PDB entry 2E5L | X-ray diffraction, 3.30 A resolution | chains A and P of the 23 polymer chains in the assembly

[Chain A]
Molecule: 16S ribosomal RNA
Source organism: Thermus thermophilus
Sequence (1520 nucleotides; each row starts with the number of its first residue; note: 42 numbers in that range are skipped by the numbering (no residue carries them; nothing is unmodelled there); a row labelled like 190A-190L holds insertion residues (190A, then the next letters in order)):
     1 UUGUUGGAGA GUUUGAUCCU GGCUCAGGGU GAACGCUGGC GGCGUGCCUA AGACAUGCAA
    61 GUCGUGCGGG
    73 CCGCGGGGUU UU
    88 ACUCCG
    95 UGGUC
   101 AGCGGCGGAC GGGUGAGUAA CGCGUGGGU
  129A G
   130 ACCUACCCGG AAGAGGGGGA CAACCCGGGG AAACUCGGGC UAAUCCCCCA UGUGGACCCG
   190 C
190A-190L CCCUUGGGGUGU
   191 GUCCAAAGGG CUUU
   216 GCCCGCUUCC GGAUGGGCCC GCGUCCCAUC AGCUAGUUGG UGGGGUAAUG GCCCACCAAG
   276 GCGACGACGG GUAGCCGGUC UGAGAGGAUG GCCGGCCACA GGGGCACUGA GACACGGGCC
   336 CCACUCCUAC GGGAGGCAGC AGUUAGGAAU CUUCCGCAAU GGGCGCAAGC CUGACGGAGC
   396 GACGCCGCUU GGAGGAAGAA GCCCUUCGGG GUGUAAACUC CUGAA
   442 CCCGGGACGA AACCCCCGAC GA
   474 GGGGACUGAC GGUACCGGG
   494 GUAAUAGCGC CGGCCAACUC CGUGCCAGCA GCCGCGGUAA UACGGAGGGC GCGAGCGUUA
   554 CCCGGAUUCA CUGGGCGUAA AGGGCGUGUA GGCGGCCUGG GGCGUCCCAU GUGAAAGACC
   614 ACGGCUCAAC CGUGGGGGAG CGUGGGAUAC GCUCAGGCUA GACGGUGGGA GAGGGUGGUG
   674 GAAUUCCCGG AGUAGCGGUG AAAUGCGCAG AUACCGGGAG GAACGCCGAU GGCGAAGGCA
   734 GCCACCUGGU CCACCCGUGA CGCUGAGGCG CGAAAGCGUG GGGAGCAAAC CGGAUUAGAU
   794 ACCCGGGUAG UCCACGCCCU AAACGAUGCG CGCUAGGUCU CUGGGUCU
   848 CCUGGGGGCC GAAGCUAACG CGUUAAGCGC GCCGCCUGGG GAGUACGGCC GCAAGGCUGA
   908 AACUCAAAGG AAUUGACGGG GGCCCGCACA AGCGGUGGAG CAUGUGGUUU AAUUCGAAGC
   968 AACGCGAAGA ACCUUACCAG GCCUUGACAU GCUAGG
 1003A G
  1004 AACCCGGGUG AAAGCCUGGG GUGCCCC
1030A-1030D GCGA
  1031 GGGGAGCCCU AGCACAGGUG CUGCAUGGCC GUCGUCAGCU CGUGCCGUGA GGUGUUGGGU
  1091 UAAGUCCCGC AACGAGCGCA ACCCCCGCCG UUAGUUGCCA GCGGUUCGGC CGGGCACUCU
  1151 AACGGGACUG CCCGCGAAA
  1171 GCGGGAGGAA GGAGGGGACG ACGUCUGGUC AGCAUGGCCC UUACGGCCUG GGCGACACAC
  1231 GUGCUACAAU GCCCACUACA AAGCGAUGCC ACCCGGCAAC GGGGAGCUAA UCGCAAAAAG
  1291 GUGGGCCCAG UUCGGAUUGG GGUCUGCAAC CCGACCCCAU GAAGCCGGAA UCGCUAGUAA
  1351 UCGCGGAUCA G
 1361A C
  1362 CAUGCCGCGG UGAAUACGUU CCCGGGCCUU GUACACACCG CCCGUCACGC CAUGGGAGCG
  1422 GGCUCUACCC GAAGUCGCCG GG
  1446 AGCCUACGGG
  1459 CAGGCGCCGA GGGUAGGGCC CGUGACUGGG GCGAAGUCGU AACAAGGUAG CUGUACCGGA
  1519 AGGUGCGGCU GGAUCACCUC CUUUC
Unresolved in the structure: 1-3
From the paper describing this entry:
  - binding site for the 6-nt RNA strand: U1537 to C1543
  - contacts within the chain: G1530-A1531 (pi stacking)

[Chain P]
Molecule: 30S ribosomal protein S16
Source organism: Thermus thermophilus
UniProt: Q5SJH3 (RS16_THET8); residue numbers follow UniProt; this construct covers 1-88
Chain sequence (88 residues; numbered 1 to 88; the number before each row is that of its first residue):
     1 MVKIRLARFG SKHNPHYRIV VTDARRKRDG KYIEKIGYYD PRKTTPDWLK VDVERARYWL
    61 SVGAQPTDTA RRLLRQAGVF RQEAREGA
Unresolved in the structure: 84-88

[Chain A / chain P interface]
Residue-residue contacts (88; chain A residue first):
  C43(A) - Lys12(P)  phosphate contact
  C43(A) - His13(P)  phosphate contact
  G44(A) - Ser11(P)  phosphate contact
  G44(A) - Lys12(P)  salt bridge to the phosphate
  C110(A) - Arg25(P)  hydrogen bond to the sugar
  G111(A) - Lys27(P)  salt bridge to the phosphate
  G112(A) - Lys27(P)  salt bridge to the phosphate
  A134(A) - Met1(P)  base contact
  A134(A) - Arg25(P)  base contact
  C135(A) - Met1(P)  hydrogen bond to the base
  C136(A) - Met1(P)  sugar contact
  C136(A) - Gly63(P)  hydrogen bond to the sugar
  C136(A) - Gln65(P)  hydrogen bond to the sugar
  C137(A) - Ser61(P)  hydrogen bond to the sugar
  C137(A) - Val62(P)  sugar contact
  C137(A) - Gly63(P)  sugar contact
  G227(A) - Val62(P)  hydrogen bond to the base
  A228(A) - Val2(P)  sugar contact
  A228(A) - Trp59(P)  phosphate contact
  A228(A) - Val62(P)  sugar contact
  U229(A) - Asp23(P)  hydrogen bond to the sugar
  U229(A) - Ile33(P)  phosphate contact
  U229(A) - Trp59(P)  phosphate contact
  G230(A) - Asp23(P)  sugar contact
  G230(A) - Arg25(P)  hydrogen bond to the sugar
  G309(A) - Asp29(P)  sugar contact
  G309(A) - Lys31(P)  phosphate contact
  G310(A) - Arg26(P)  salt bridge to the phosphate
  G310(A) - Lys27(P)  phosphate contact
  G310(A) - Gly30(P)  phosphate contact
  G310(A) - Lys31(P)  hydrogen bond to the phosphate
  C311(A) - Arg26(P)  salt bridge to the phosphate
  A325(A) - Arg25(P)  base contact
  A374(A) - Tyr17(P)  sugar contact
  U375(A) - Leu6(P)  phosphate contact
  U375(A) - Tyr17(P)  hydrogen bond to the sugar
  U375(A) - Arg28(P)  hydrogen bond to the base
  U375(A) - Thr69(P)  hydrogen bond to the phosphate
  G376(A) - Arg5(P)  hydrogen bond to the phosphate
  G376(A) - Leu6(P)  hydrogen bond to the phosphate
  G376(A) - Thr67(P)  hydrogen bond to the phosphate
  G376(A) - Thr69(P)  phosphate contact
  G377(A) - Lys3(P)  salt bridge to the phosphate
  G377(A) - Arg5(P)  salt bridge to the phosphate
  G377(A) - Ala24(P)  sugar contact
  G378(A) - Lys3(P)  salt bridge to the phosphate
  A389(A) - Arg28(P)  base contact
  C390(A) - Arg28(P)  hydrogen bond to the phosphate
  G391(A) - Arg8(P)  hydrogen bond to the phosphate
  G391(A) - Arg28(P)  salt bridge to the phosphate
  G392(A) - Arg8(P)  salt bridge to the phosphate
  G392(A) - Lys12(P)  phosphate contact
  G392(A) - His13(P)  salt bridge to the phosphate
  A393(A) - Lys12(P)  salt bridge to the phosphate
  A393(A) - His13(P)  salt bridge to the phosphate
  C449(A) - Arg42(P)  hydrogen bond to the base
  G450(A) - Pro41(P)  phosphate contact
  G450(A) - Lys43(P)  salt bridge to the phosphate
  A451(A) - Arg72(P)  sugar contact
  A452(A) - Lys43(P)  salt bridge to the phosphate
  A452(A) - Arg72(P)  salt bridge to the phosphate
  A453(A) - Asp68(P)  sugar contact
  C454(A) - Asp68(P)  sugar contact
  G462(A) - Gln82(P)  hydrogen bond to the sugar
  A463(A) - Arg75(P)  salt bridge to the phosphate
  A463(A) - Phe80(P)  sugar contact
  A463(A) - Arg81(P)  phosphate contact
  A463(A) - Gln82(P)  hydrogen bond to the sugar
  G474(A) - Arg75(P)  salt bridge to the phosphate
  G474(A) - Arg81(P)  phosphate contact
  A607(A) - Lys31(P)  base contact
  A608(A) - Arg18(P)  sugar contact
  A608(A) - Tyr32(P)  hydrogen bond to the sugar
  A609(A) - Arg18(P)  salt bridge to the phosphate
  G616(A) - Thr45(P)  sugar contact
  G617(A) - Asn14(P)  base contact
  G617(A) - Thr44(P)  sugar contact
  C623(A) - Ser11(P)  sugar contact
  C624(A) - Phe9(P)  phosphate contact
  C624(A) - Gly10(P)  sugar contact
  C624(A) - Ser11(P)  sugar contact
  C624(A) - Asn14(P)  sugar contact
  G625(A) - Phe9(P)  phosphate contact
  G625(A) - His16(P)  sugar contact
  U626(A) - Arg18(P)  salt bridge to the phosphate
  U626(A) - Tyr38(P)  hydrogen bond to the phosphate
  G627(A) - Lys35(P)  salt bridge to the phosphate
  G627(A) - Tyr38(P)  phosphate contact
Interface residues without a listed pair, chain A (48 interface residues in all): G231, C483
Interface residues without a listed pair, chain P (52 interface residues in all): Pro15, Tyr39, Lys50, Tyr58, Ala64, Glu83

[Summary]
48 residues of chain A and 52 residues of chain P are in contact; the contacts include 22 hydrogen bonds and
21 salt bridges. Polar contacts include C135(A)-Met1(P), G227(A)-Val62(P) and U375(A)-Arg28(P). The paper
reports a binding site for the 6-nt RNA strand at U1537(A); contacts within the chain involving G1530(A) and
A1531(A).
Here chain A is 16S ribosomal RNA and chain P is 30S ribosomal protein S16, both from Thermus thermophilus.
Entry 2E5L (A snapshot of the 30S ribosomal subunit capturing mRNA via the Shine- Dalgarno interaction) was
determined by X-ray diffraction.
